Entry 6IPU (X-ray diffraction, 1.99 A resolution); this record covers chains G and I of the 10 polymer chains in the assembly.

== Chain G ==
Molecule: Histone H2A type 1-B/E
Source organism: Homo sapiens
UniProtKB: P04908 (H2A1B_HUMAN); residues 13-119 here correspond to UniProt positions 14-120 (UniProt number = residue number + 1)
Amino-acid sequence (107 residues; row label = number of the first residue in the row):
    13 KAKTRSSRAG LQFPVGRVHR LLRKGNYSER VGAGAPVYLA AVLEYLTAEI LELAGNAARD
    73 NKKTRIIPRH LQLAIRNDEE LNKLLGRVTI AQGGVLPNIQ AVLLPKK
UniProt features mapped onto this chain:
  - modified residue: Lys13 (N6-(beta-hydroxybutyryl)lysine), Lys36 (N6-(2-hydroxyisobutyryl)lysine), Lys74 (N6-(2-hydroxyisobutyryl)lysine), Lys75 (N6-(2-hydroxyisobutyryl)lysine), Lys95 (N6-(2-hydroxyisobutyryl)lysine), Gln104 (N5-methylglutamine), Lys118 (N6-(2-hydroxyisobutyryl)lysine), Lys119 (N6-crotonyllysine)
  - cross-link (Glycyl lysine isopeptide (Lys-Gly)): Lys13 (interchain with G-Cter in ubiquitin), Lys15 (interchain with G-Cter in ubiquitin), Lys119 (interchain with G-Cter in ubiquitin)
Reported in the primary citation:
  - mutagenesis - N38H/R99G: increased stability

== Chain I ==
Molecule: 145-nt DNA strand
Source organism: Homo sapiens
Sequence (145 nucleotides; each row starts with the number of its first residue; numbers below 1 keep their minus sign (DA-72 is residue -72)):
   -72 ATCAATATCC ACCTGCAGAT ACTACCAAAA GTGTATTTGG AAACTGCTCC ATCAAAAGGC
   -12 ATGTTCAGCT GAATCAGCTG AACATGCCTT TTGATGGAGC AGTTTCCAAA TACACTTTTG
    48 GTAGTATCTG CAGGTGGATA TTGAT

== Interface between chain G and chain I ==
Contacting residue pairs (15):
  Arg29(G) with DG48(I), hydrogen bond to the phosphate; DT49(I), salt bridge to the phosphate
  Arg35(G) with DA39(I), salt bridge to the phosphate
  Arg42(G) with DT38(I), hydrogen bond to the sugar; DA39(I), phosphate contact
  Val43(G) with DT38(I), sugar contact; DA39(I), hydrogen bond to the phosphate
  Gly44(G) with DT38(I), phosphate contact
  Ala45(G) with DT38(I), phosphate contact
  Lys75(G) with DC58(I), phosphate contact; DA59(I), salt bridge to the phosphate
  Thr76(G) with DG57(I), hydrogen bond to the phosphate; DC58(I), hydrogen bond to the phosphate
  Arg77(G) with DG57(I), hydrogen bond to the sugar; DC58(I), hydrogen bond to the phosphate
Also at the interface, not in a pair above, chain G (15 interface residues in all): Ala14, Thr16, Pro26, His31, Glu41, Lys74
Also at the interface, not in a pair above, chain I (10 interface residues in all): DA37, DT46, DG47

== Overview ==
15 residues of chain G and 10 residues of chain I are in contact, with 7 hydrogen bonds and 3 salt bridges.
Polar contacts include Arg42(G)-DT38(I), Arg77(G)-DG57(I) and Arg29(G)-DG48(I). The paper reports that
N38H/R99G of chain G increase stability.
Here chain G is Histone H2A type 1-B/E and chain I is a 145-nt DNA strand, both from Homo sapiens. Entry 6IPU
(Human nucleosome core particle containing 145 bp of DNA) was determined by X-ray diffraction together with
6JXD, 6K1I, 6K1J and 6K1K from the same study.
